Entry 5HRD (X-ray diffraction, 1.80 A resolution); this record covers chains A and F of the 4 polymer chains in the assembly.

Chain A:
Name: DNA polymerase beta-like protein
Organism: African swine fever virus
Reference sequence: A0A0A1E3N6 (A0A0A1E3N6_ASF); numbering as in UniProt (aligned over 1-174)
Amino-acid sequence (178 residues; numbered -3 to 174; the number before each row is that of its first residue; numbers below 1 keep their minus sign (Ser-3 is residue -3)):
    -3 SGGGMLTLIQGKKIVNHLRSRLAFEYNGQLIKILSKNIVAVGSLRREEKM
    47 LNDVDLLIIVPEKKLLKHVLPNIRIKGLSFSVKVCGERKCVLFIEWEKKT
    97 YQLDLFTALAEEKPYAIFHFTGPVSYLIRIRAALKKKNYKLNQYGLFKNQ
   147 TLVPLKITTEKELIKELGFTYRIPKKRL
Not modelled in the structure: -3 to -2
Differences from the reference sequence: expression tag (-3 to 0)

Chain F:
Molecule: 8-nt DNA strand
Sequence (8 nucleotides; row label = number of the first residue in the row):
     1 GCGATCGG

Interface between chain A and chain F:
Residue-residue contacts (24):
  Val80(A) - DT5(F)  phosphate contact
  Val80(A) - DC6(F)  sugar contact
  Cys81(A) - DT5(F)  phosphate contact
  Cys81(A) - DC6(F)  hydrogen bond to the phosphate
  Gly82(A) - DT5(F)  phosphate contact
  Glu83(A) - DT5(F)  hydrogen bond to the phosphate
  Arg84(A) - DA4(F)  phosphate contact
  Arg84(A) - DT5(F)  hydrogen bond to the phosphate
  Lys85(A) - DA4(F)  phosphate contact
  Lys85(A) - DT5(F)  hydrogen bond to the phosphate
  Val120(A) - DG1(F)  base contact
  Ile124(A) - DG1(F)  base contact
  Arg127(A) - DG1(F)  base contact
  Arg127(A) - DC2(F)  hydrogen bond to the sugar
  Ala128(A) - DG1(F)  sugar contact
  Lys131(A) - DC2(F)  salt bridge to the phosphate
  Lys136(A) - DC2(F)  phosphate contact
  Lys136(A) - DG3(F)  salt bridge to the phosphate
  Leu137(A) - DC2(F)  sugar contact
  Asn138(A) - DC2(F)  phosphate contact
  Asn138(A) - DG3(F)  hydrogen bond to the phosphate
  Gln139(A) - DG3(F)  sugar contact
  Tyr140(A) - DG3(F)  hydrogen bond to the phosphate
  Tyr140(A) - DA4(F)  hydrogen bond to the phosphate
Interface residues without a listed pair, chain A (19 interface residues in all): His115, Leu123, Tyr135

Summary:
The interface between chain A and chain F involves 19 residues on one side and 6 on the other, with 8 hydrogen
bonds and 2 salt bridges. Polar pairs include Arg127(A)-DC2(F), Cys81(A)-DC6(F) and Glu83(A)-DT5(F).
Here chain A is DNA polymerase beta-like protein (African swine fever virus) and chain F is an 8-nt DNA
strand. Entry 5HRD (The crystal structure of AsfvPolX:DNA2 binary complex) was determined by X-ray
diffraction.
